PDB entry 2CYZ | X-ray diffraction, 1.55 A resolution | chains A and B

Chain A:
Protein: Nitrile hydratase subunit alpha
From: Rhodococcus erythropolis
Notes: EC 4.2.1.84
UniProtKB: P13448 (NHAA_RHOER); residues 1-206 here = UniProt positions 1-206
Sequence (206 residues; each row starts with the number of its first residue):
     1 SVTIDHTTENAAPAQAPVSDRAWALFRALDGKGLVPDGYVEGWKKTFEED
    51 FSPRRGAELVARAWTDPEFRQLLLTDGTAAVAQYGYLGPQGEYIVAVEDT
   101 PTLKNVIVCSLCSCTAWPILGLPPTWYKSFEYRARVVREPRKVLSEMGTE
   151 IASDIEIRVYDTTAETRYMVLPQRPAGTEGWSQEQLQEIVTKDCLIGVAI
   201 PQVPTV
Disordered / not traced: 1-7, 205-206
Modified / non-standard residues: Cys-112 (3-sulfinoalanine; CSD); Cys-114 (s-hydroxycysteine; CSO)
Construct notes: modified residue (112, 114)
Ion coordination: Fe ion: Cys-109, Cys-112, Ser-113, Cys-114

Chain B:
Protein: Nitrile hydratase subunit beta
From: Rhodococcus erythropolis
Notes: EC 4.2.1.84
UniProtKB: P13449 (NHAB_RHOER); numbering as in UniProt (aligned over 1-212)
Sequence (212 residues; each row starts with the number of its first residue):
     1 MDGVHDLAGVQGFGKVPHTVNADIGPTFHAEWEHLPYSLMFAGVAELGAF
    51 SVDEVRYVVERMEPRHYMMTPYYERYVIGVATLMVEKGILTQDELESLAG
   101 GPFPLSRPSESEGRPAPVETTTFEVGQRVRVRDEYVPGHIRMPAYCRGRV
   151 GTISHRTTEKWPFPDAIGHGRNDAGEEPTYHVKFAAEELFGSDTDGGSVV
   201 VDLFEGYLEPAA
Disordered / not traced: 212

How chain A and chain B interact:
Pairs across the interface (171):
  Asn-10(A) / Arg-65(B)  hydrogen bond
  Ala-12(A) / Met-69(B)  hydrophobic
  Pro-13(A) / His-66(B)
  Ala-14(A) / Pro-102(B)
  Ala-14(A) / Pro-104(B)
  Gln-15(A) / His-66(B)  hydrogen bond
  Gln-15(A) / Glu-74(B)
  Gln-15(A) / Ile-78(B)
  Gln-15(A) / Pro-102(B)
  Gln-15(A) / Pro-104(B)
  Ala-16(A) / Gly-101(B)
  Ala-16(A) / Pro-102(B)  hydrogen bond (backbone-backbone)
  Val-18(A) / Trp-32(B)  hydrophobic
  Val-18(A) / Glu-74(B)
  Ser-19(A) / Trp-32(B)
  Asp-20(A) / Ala-99(B)
  Arg-21(A) / Glu-74(B)  salt bridge
  Arg-21(A) / Ile-78(B)
  Arg-21(A) / Pro-102(B)
  Arg-21(A) / Phe-103(B)
  Ala-22(A) / Trp-32(B)  hydrophobic
  Ala-22(A) / Leu-35(B)
  Ala-22(A) / Val-77(B)  hydrophobic
  Trp-23(A) / Glu-31(B)
  Trp-23(A) / Trp-32(B)
  Trp-23(A) / Leu-35(B)  hydrophobic
  Ala-24(A) / Leu-95(B)
  Ala-24(A) / Leu-98(B)  hydrophobic
  Ala-24(A) / Ala-99(B)
  Leu-25(A) / Leu-39(B)  hydrophobic
  Leu-25(A) / Val-77(B)
  Leu-25(A) / Val-80(B)  hydrophobic
  Leu-25(A) / Ala-81(B)  hydrophobic
  Leu-25(A) / Leu-90(B)  hydrophobic
  Leu-25(A) / Leu-95(B)  hydrophobic
  Phe-26(A) / Leu-39(B)  hydrophobic
  Arg-27(A) / Leu-98(B)  hydrogen bond (side chain-backbone)
  Ala-28(A) / Leu-90(B)  hydrophobic
  Ala-28(A) / Leu-98(B)
  Leu-29(A) / Leu-39(B)  hydrophobic
  Leu-29(A) / Met-84(B)  hydrophobic
  Leu-29(A) / Ile-89(B)  hydrophobic
  Leu-29(A) / Leu-90(B)  hydrophobic
  Lys-32(A) / Ile-89(B)
  Lys-32(A) / Leu-90(B)
  Lys-32(A) / Glu-94(B)  salt bridge
  Leu-34(A) / Leu-47(B)  hydrophobic
  Leu-34(A) / Ile-89(B)  hydrophobic
  Pro-36(A) / Glu-46(B)
  Tyr-39(A) / Ser-38(B)
  Tyr-39(A) / Phe-41(B)  hydrogen bond (side chain-backbone)
  Tyr-39(A) / Ala-42(B)  hydrogen bond (side chain-backbone)
  Tyr-39(A) / Glu-46(B)
  Val-40(A) / His-34(B)
  Val-40(A) / Leu-35(B)  hydrophobic
  Val-40(A) / Ser-38(B)
  Trp-43(A) / Ser-38(B)
  Trp-43(A) / Phe-41(B)  hydrophobic
  Lys-44(A) / Phe-28(B)
  Lys-44(A) / His-34(B)
  Phe-47(A) / Phe-28(B)  hydrophobic
  Phe-47(A) / Tyr-37(B)  hydrophobic
  Phe-47(A) / Ser-38(B)
  Glu-48(A) / Thr-27(B)
  Glu-48(A) / Phe-28(B)
  Tyr-93(A) / His-155(B)  hydrogen bond
  Tyr-93(A) / Thr-157(B)
  Tyr-93(A) / Thr-158(B)  hydrogen bond (side chain-backbone)
  Tyr-93(A) / Glu-159(B)
  Val-95(A) / His-181(B)
  Ser-110(A) / His-5(B)
  Ser-110(A) / Ala-8(B)
  Leu-111(A) / His-5(B)
  Leu-111(A) / Asp-6(B)
  Leu-111(A) / Arg-141(B)
  Cys-112(A) / Arg-56(B)
  Cys-112(A) / Tyr-76(B)
  Cys-112(A) / Arg-141(B)
  Ser-113(A) / Tyr-72(B)  hydrogen bond
  Cys-114(A) / Arg-56(B)
  Cys-114(A) / Arg-141(B)
  Trp-117(A) / Tyr-37(B)  hydrophobic
  Trp-117(A) / Phe-41(B)  hydrophobic
  Leu-122(A) / Thr-27(B)
  Leu-122(A) / Phe-28(B)  hydrophobic
  Leu-122(A) / Tyr-37(B)  hydrophobic
  Leu-122(A) / Tyr-73(B)
  Pro-124(A) / Ile-24(B)  hydrophobic
  Trp-126(A) / Val-16(B)  hydrophobic
  Trp-126(A) / Pro-17(B)
  Trp-126(A) / His-18(B)  hydrogen bond
  Lys-128(A) / Tyr-72(B)
  Lys-128(A) / Tyr-73(B)
  Ser-129(A) / Pro-17(B)
  Phe-130(A) / Leu-7(B)  hydrophobic
  Phe-130(A) / Phe-13(B)  hydrophobic
  Phe-130(A) / Tyr-67(B)  hydrophobic
  Phe-130(A) / Met-68(B)
  Phe-130(A) / Arg-75(B)
  Glu-131(A) / Gly-14(B)
  Glu-131(A) / Lys-15(B)
  Glu-131(A) / Val-16(B)
  Tyr-132(A) / Val-16(B)
  Arg-133(A) / His-5(B)  hydrogen bond (side chain-backbone)
  Arg-133(A) / Leu-7(B)
  Arg-133(A) / Ala-8(B)
  Arg-133(A) / Tyr-67(B)  hydrogen bond
  Arg-133(A) / Arg-75(B)
  Ala-134(A) / Leu-7(B)
  Ala-134(A) / Ala-8(B)
  Ala-134(A) / Gly-9(B)  hydrogen bond (backbone-backbone)
  Ala-134(A) / Val-10(B)
  Ala-134(A) / Phe-13(B)  hydrophobic
  Arg-135(A) / Phe-13(B)
  Arg-135(A) / Gly-14(B)  hydrogen bond (side chain-backbone)
  Arg-135(A) / Lys-15(B)
  Arg-135(A) / Val-16(B)
  Val-137(A) / Tyr-145(B)
  Val-137(A) / Phe-190(B)
  Val-137(A) / Val-199(B)
  Arg-138(A) / Gly-9(B)  hydrogen bond (side chain-backbone)
  Arg-138(A) / Gln-11(B)
  Arg-138(A) / Phe-190(B)
  Arg-138(A) / Asp-193(B)  salt bridge
  Arg-138(A) / Thr-194(B)  hydrogen bond (backbone-side chain)
  Arg-138(A) / Asp-195(B)  hydrogen bond (backbone-backbone)
  Glu-139(A) / Asp-195(B)
  Pro-140(A) / Asp-195(B)
  Pro-140(A) / Gly-196(B)
  Arg-141(A) / Asp-195(B)  hydrogen bond (backbone-side chain)
  Lys-142(A) / Asp-195(B)  hydrogen bond (backbone-side chain)
  Val-143(A) / Val-16(B)  hydrophobic
  Met-147(A) / His-18(B)
  Met-147(A) / Thr-19(B)
  Met-147(A) / Val-20(B)  hydrogen bond (backbone-backbone)
  Thr-149(A) / Val-20(B)
  Glu-156(A) / Ser-198(B)  hydrogen bond
  Ile-157(A) / Gly-197(B)  hydrogen bond (backbone-backbone)
  Ile-157(A) / Ser-198(B)  hydrogen bond (backbone-backbone)
  Arg-158(A) / Lys-183(B)
  Arg-158(A) / Ser-198(B)  hydrogen bond
  Arg-158(A) / Val-200(B)
  Val-159(A) / Ser-198(B)  hydrogen bond (backbone-backbone)
  Val-159(A) / Val-199(B)
  Val-159(A) / Val-200(B)  hydrogen bond (backbone-backbone)
  Tyr-160(A) / Val-200(B)
  Asp-161(A) / Pro-143(B)
  Asp-161(A) / Tyr-145(B)  hydrogen bond
  Asp-161(A) / Val-200(B)  hydrogen bond (backbone-backbone)
  Asp-161(A) / Asp-202(B)
  Thr-162(A) / Arg-141(B)
  Thr-163(A) / Arg-141(B)  hydrogen bond (backbone-side chain)
  Thr-163(A) / Pro-143(B)
  Thr-163(A) / Val-201(B)
  Thr-163(A) / Asp-202(B)  hydrogen bond (side chain-backbone)
  Ala-164(A) / Thr-179(B)
  Ala-164(A) / Asp-202(B)
  Ala-164(A) / Phe-204(B)  hydrophobic
  Glu-165(A) / Trp-161(B)
  Glu-165(A) / Asp-202(B)
  Thr-166(A) / His-181(B)  hydrogen bond
  Thr-166(A) / Asp-202(B)  hydrogen bond
  Arg-167(A) / Arg-56(B)
  Tyr-168(A) / His-181(B)  hydrogen bond
  Thr-191(A) / Asn-21(B)  hydrogen bond
  Lys-192(A) / Ile-24(B)
  Asp-193(A) / His-18(B)  salt bridge
  Asp-193(A) / Val-20(B)
  Asp-193(A) / Asn-21(B)  hydrogen bond (side chain-backbone)
  Val-198(A) / Val-20(B)
  Ala-199(A) / Val-20(B)  hydrophobic
Also at the interface, not in a pair above, chain A (79 interface residues in all): Val-35, Pro-89, Gln-90, Cys-109, Glu-146, Gly-148
Also at the interface, not in a pair above, chain B (82 interface residues in all): Met-40, Arg-156, Leu-203

Summary:
79 residues of chain A and 82 residues of chain B are in contact; the contacts include 35 hydrogen bonds and 4
salt bridges. Among the polar pairs are Arg-21(A)/Glu-74(B), Lys-32(A)/Glu-94(B) and Arg-138(A)/Asp-193(B).
Cys-109(A), Cys-112(A), Ser-113(A) and Cys-114(A) coordinate a Fe ion ion.
Chain A is Nitrile hydratase subunit alpha and chain B is Nitrile hydratase subunit beta, both from
Rhodococcus erythropolis; the structure, photo-activation state of Fe-type NHase in anaerobic condition, was
determined by X-ray diffraction.
